Entry 3PBO (X-ray diffraction, 1.74 A resolution); this record covers chain A.

Chain A:
Protein: Penicillin-binding protein 3
Source organism: Pseudomonas aeruginosa
Reference sequence: Q51504 (Q51504_PSEAE); residues 50-579 here = UniProt positions 50-579
Amino-acid sequence (538 residues; each row starts with the number of its first residue):
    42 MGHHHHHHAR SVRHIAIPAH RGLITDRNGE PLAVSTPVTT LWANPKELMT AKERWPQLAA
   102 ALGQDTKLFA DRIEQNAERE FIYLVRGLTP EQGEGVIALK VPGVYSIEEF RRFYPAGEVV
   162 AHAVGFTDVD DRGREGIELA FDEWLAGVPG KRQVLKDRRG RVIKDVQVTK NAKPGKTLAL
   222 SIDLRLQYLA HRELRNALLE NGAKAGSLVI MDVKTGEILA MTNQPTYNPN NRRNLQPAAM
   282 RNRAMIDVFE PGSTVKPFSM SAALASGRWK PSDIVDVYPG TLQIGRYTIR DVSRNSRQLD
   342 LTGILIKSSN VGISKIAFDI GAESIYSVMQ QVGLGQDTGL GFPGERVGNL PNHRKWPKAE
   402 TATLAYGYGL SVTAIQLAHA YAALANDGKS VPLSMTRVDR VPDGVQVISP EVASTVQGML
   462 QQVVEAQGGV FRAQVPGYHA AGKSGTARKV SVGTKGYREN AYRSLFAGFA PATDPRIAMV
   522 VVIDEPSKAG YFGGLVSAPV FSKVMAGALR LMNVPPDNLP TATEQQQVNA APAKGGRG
Disordered / not traced: 42-57, 192-212, 491-500, 562-579
Construct notes: expression tag (42-49)
Glycans and other covalent adducts: acylated ceftazidime (CAZ) linked to Ser-294
Residues lining bound ligands: acylated ceftazidime (CAZ): Glu-291, Gly-293, Lys-297, Val-333, Lys-348, Ser-349, Asn-351, Gly-408, Tyr-409, Lys-484, Ser-485, Gly-486, Thr-487, Ala-488, Arg-489, Tyr-503, Phe-533, Gly-534
Reported in the primary citation:
  - conformationally variable residues (loop rearrangement, side-chain flip): Asp-332 to Arg-338, Tyr-409, Tyr-503, Glu-526 to Phe-533
  - binding site for acylated ceftazidime: Glu-291, Ser-294, Val-333, Asn-351, Tyr-409, Ser-485, Thr-487, Arg-489, Tyr-503, Phe-533
  - catalytic residues: Ser-294, Thr-487
  - contacts within the chain: Lys-297/Ser-349 (hydrogen bond), Lys-297/Asn-351 (hydrogen bond)

In short:
Covalently linked acylated ceftazidime: at Ser-294. The paper reports catalytic residues Ser-294 and Thr-487;
a binding site for acylated ceftazidime at Glu-291, Ser-294 and Val-333 among others.
Chain A is Penicillin-binding protein 3 (Pseudomonas aeruginosa); the structure, Crystal structure of PBP3
complexed with ceftazidime, was determined by X-ray diffraction, deposited together with 3PBN, 3PBQ, 3PBR,
3PBS and 3PBT.
